PDB entry 3BUN | X-ray diffraction, 2.00 A resolution | chain A

== Chain A ==
Molecule: 13-meric peptide from Protein sprouty homolog 4
Notes: fragment: pTyr-53 phosphopeptide
Reference sequence: Q9C004 (SPY4_HUMAN); residues 47-59 here correspond to UniProt positions 46-58 (UniProt number = residue number - 1)
Chain sequence (13 residues; each row starts with the number of its first residue):
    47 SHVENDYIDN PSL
Disordered / not traced: 47-50, 58-59
Modified / non-standard residues: Tyr-53 (o-phosphotyrosine; PTR)
Reported in the primary citation:
  - interface residues: Asn-51, Asp-52, Ile-54
  - post-translational modification sites: Tyr-53

== Summary ==
From the paper: interface residues Asn-51, Asp-52 and Ile-54; a modification site at Tyr-53.
Chain A is 13-meric peptide from Protein sprouty homolog 4; the structure, Crystal structure of c-Cbl-TKB
domain complexed with its binding motif in Sprouty4, was determined by X-ray diffraction (same publication as
3BUM, 3BUO, 3BUW and 3BUX).
